Entry 1PVP (X-ray diffraction, 2.35 A resolution); this record covers chains D and B of the 4 polymer chains in the assembly.

[Chain D]
Molecule: 34-nt DNA strand
Sequence (34 nucleotides; numbered 1 to 34; the number before each row is that of its first residue):
     1 ATAACTCTAT ATAGCATACA TTATATAGAG TTAT
Construct notes: engineered mutation DC7 (Dt20 in M10494), DT8 (Dc21 in M10494), DA9 (Dg22 in M10494), DT26 (Dc39 in M10494), DA27 (Dg40 in M10494), DG28 (Da41 in M10494)

[Chain B]
Name: Recombinase cre
Source organism: Escherichia phage P1
Reference sequence: P06956 (RECR_BPP1); numbering as in UniProt (aligned over 2-343)
Chain sequence (349 residues; row label = number of the first residue in the row; numbers below 1 keep their minus sign (Met-5 is residue -5)):
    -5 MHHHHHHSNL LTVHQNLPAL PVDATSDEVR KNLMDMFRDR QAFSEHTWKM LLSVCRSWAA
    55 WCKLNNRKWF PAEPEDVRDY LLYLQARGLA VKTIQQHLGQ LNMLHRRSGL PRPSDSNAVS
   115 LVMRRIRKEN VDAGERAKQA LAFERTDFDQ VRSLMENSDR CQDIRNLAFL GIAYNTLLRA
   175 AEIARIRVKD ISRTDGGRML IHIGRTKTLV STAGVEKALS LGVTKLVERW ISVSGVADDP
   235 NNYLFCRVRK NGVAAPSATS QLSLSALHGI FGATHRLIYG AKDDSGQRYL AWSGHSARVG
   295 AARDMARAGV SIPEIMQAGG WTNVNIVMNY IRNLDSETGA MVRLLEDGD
Not modelled in the structure: -5 to 18, 327-331, 342-343
Construct notes: initiating methionine (-5); expression tag (-4 to 1); engineered mutation Ala174 (Ile in P06956), Leu258 (Thr in P06956), Ser259 (Arg in P06956), His262 (Glu in P06956), Gly266 (Glu in P06956)
Curated features (UniProtKB/Swiss-Prot):
  - active site: Arg173, His289, Arg292, Trp315, Tyr324 (O-(3'-phospho-DNA)-tyrosine intermediate)
What the authors report for this chain:
  - binding site for the 34-nt DNA strand: Ser259
  - conformationally variable residues (helix shift, side-chain flip): Leu258 to Gly266
  - contacts within the chain: Ala175-Leu258
  - binding site for the 34-nt DNA strand (chain D): Ser259, His262
  - specificity-determining residues: Leu258, His262 (proposed by the authors, not directly observed)

[Interface between chain D and chain B]
Contacting residue pairs (49; chain D residue first):
  DT17(D) - Arg121(B)  hydrogen bond to the phosphate
  DA18(D) - Gln89(B)  phosphate contact
  DA18(D) - Arg118(B)  phosphate contact
  DA18(D) - Arg121(B)  salt bridge to the phosphate
  DC19(D) - Arg106(B)  salt bridge to the phosphate
  DC19(D) - Ser108(B)  phosphate contact
  DA20(D) - Arg100(B)  salt bridge to the phosphate
  DA20(D) - Arg106(B)  salt bridge to the phosphate
  DT21(D) - Thr41(B)  sugar contact
  DT21(D) - Gln90(B)  base contact
  DT21(D) - Gly93(B)  base contact
  DT21(D) - Met97(B)  phosphate contact
  DT21(D) - Arg101(B)  salt bridge to the phosphate
  DT22(D) - Ala36(B)  phosphate contact
  DT22(D) - Phe37(B)  phosphate contact
  DT22(D) - Ser38(B)  hydrogen bond to the phosphate
  DT22(D) - Thr41(B)  hydrogen bond to the phosphate
  DT22(D) - Gln90(B)  base contact
  DT22(D) - Gln94(B)  base contact
  DT22(D) - Lys201(B)  base contact
  DA23(D) - Ser38(B)  hydrogen bond to the phosphate
  DA23(D) - His40(B)  base contact
  DA23(D) - Met44(B)  base contact
  DA23(D) - Arg173(B)  phosphate contact
  DA23(D) - Ala175(B)  phosphate contact
  DA23(D) - Lys201(B)  sugar contact
  DT24(D) - His40(B)  base contact
  DT24(D) - Lys43(B)  hydrogen bond to the base
  DT24(D) - Arg173(B)  phosphate contact
  DT24(D) - Ala174(B)  hydrogen bond to the phosphate
  DT24(D) - Ala175(B)  hydrogen bond to the phosphate
  DT24(D) - Leu258(B)  phosphate contact
  DT24(D) - His289(B)  sugar contact
  DA25(D) - Ala134(B)  phosphate contact
  DA25(D) - His262(B)  sugar contact
  DA25(D) - Arg282(B)  hydrogen bond to the sugar
  DA25(D) - Tyr283(B)  sugar contact
  DA25(D) - Ser287(B)  hydrogen bond to the phosphate
  DA25(D) - Gly288(B)  hydrogen bond to the phosphate
  DA25(D) - His289(B)  hydrogen bond to the phosphate
  DT26(D) - His262(B)  salt bridge to the phosphate
  DT26(D) - Arg282(B)  phosphate contact
  DT26(D) - Tyr283(B)  hydrogen bond to the phosphate
  DT26(D) - Ser287(B)  phosphate contact
  DA27(D) - Lys276(B)  salt bridge to the phosphate
  DT32(D) - Arg243(B)  hydrogen bond to the base
  DA33(D) - Arg243(B)  hydrogen bond to the sugar
  DT34(D) - Lys244(B)  base contact
  DT34(D) - Asn245(B)  hydrogen bond to the phosphate
Other interface residues (no listed pair), chain B (39 interface residues in all): Asn96, Arg199, Thr200, Ser259, Gln281

[Summary]
14 residues of chain D face 39 of chain B across their interface, with 15 hydrogen bonds and 7 salt bridges.
Among the polar pairs are DT24(D)-Lys43(B), DT32(D)-Arg243(B) and DA25(D)-Arg282(B). From the paper: a binding
site for the 34-nt DNA strand (chain D) at Ser259(B) and His262(B); a binding site for the 34-nt DNA strand at
Ser259(B).
Chain D is a 34-nt DNA strand and chain B is Recombinase cre (Escherichia phage P1); the structure, Basis for
a switch in substrate specificity: crystal structure of selected variant of cre site-specific recombinase ...,
was determined by X-ray diffraction together with 1PVQ and 1PVR from the same study.
